3RMP - chains A and G of the 6 polymer chains in the assembly; structure by X-ray diffraction, 2.21 A resolution.

== Chain A ==
Molecule: CP4-like integrase
Organism: Yersinia pestis
Notes: fragment: arm-type binding domain
Reference sequence: Q9Z3B4 (Q9Z3B4_YERPE); residues 1-80 here = UniProt positions 1-80
Chain sequence (88 residues; numbered 1 to 88; the number before each row is that of its first residue):
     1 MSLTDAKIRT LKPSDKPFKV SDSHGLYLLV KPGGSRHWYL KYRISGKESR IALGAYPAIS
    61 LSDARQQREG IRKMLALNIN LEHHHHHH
Disordered / not traced: 1, 79-88
Sequence notes: expression tag (81-88)

== Chain G ==
Molecule: 15-nt DNA strand
Sequence (15 nucleotides; each row starts with the number of its first residue):
     1 TAATGACCAC CAATA

== Chain A / chain G interface ==
Contacting residue pairs (21; chain A residue first):
  Lys31(A) - DA3(G)  base contact
  Lys31(A) - DT4(G)  base contact
  Ser35(A) - DA3(G)  hydrogen bond to the phosphate
  His37(A) - DA3(G)  phosphate contact
  His37(A) - DT4(G)  phosphate contact
  Tyr39(A) - DA3(G)  sugar contact
  Tyr39(A) - DT4(G)  hydrogen bond to the phosphate
  Tyr42(A) - DA6(G)  hydrogen bond to the phosphate
  Lys47(A) - DC7(G)  salt bridge to the phosphate
  Glu48(A) - DA6(G)  sugar contact
  Glu48(A) - DC7(G)  base contact
  Glu48(A) - DC8(G)  hydrogen bond to the base
  Ser49(A) - DG5(G)  sugar contact
  Ser49(A) - DA6(G)  hydrogen bond to the phosphate
  Ser49(A) - DC7(G)  base contact
  Arg50(A) - DT4(G)  base contact
  Arg50(A) - DG5(G)  hydrogen bond to the base
  Arg50(A) - DA6(G)  base contact
  Ile51(A) - DG5(G)  phosphate contact
  Ala52(A) - DT4(G)  phosphate contact
  Ala52(A) - DG5(G)  hydrogen bond to the phosphate
Other interface residues (no listed pair), chain A (12 interface residues in all): Lys41
Other interface residues (no listed pair), chain G (7 interface residues in all): DA9

== In short ==
Chain A and chain G form an interface of 12 and 7 residues respectively; the contacts include 7 hydrogen bonds
and 1 salt bridge. Polar contacts include Glu48(A)-DC8(G), Arg50(A)-DG5(G) and Ser35(A)-DA3(G).
Chain A is CP4-like integrase (Yersinia pestis) and chain G is a 15-nt DNA strand; the structure, Structural
basis for the recognition of attP substrates by P4-like integrases, was determined by X-ray diffraction.
